9GA3 - chains A and E of the 5 polymer chains in the assembly; structure by electron microscopy, 4.30 A resolution (low resolution: residue-level contacts below are approximate; hydrogen-bond / salt-bridge calls are withheld).

Chain A:
Molecule: UvrABC system protein A
From: Mycobacterium tuberculosis
UniProt: P63381 (UVRA_MYCBO); numbering as in UniProt (aligned over 1-972)
Chain sequence (993 residues; row label = number of the first residue in the row; numbers below 1 keep their minus sign (Met-20 is residue -20)):
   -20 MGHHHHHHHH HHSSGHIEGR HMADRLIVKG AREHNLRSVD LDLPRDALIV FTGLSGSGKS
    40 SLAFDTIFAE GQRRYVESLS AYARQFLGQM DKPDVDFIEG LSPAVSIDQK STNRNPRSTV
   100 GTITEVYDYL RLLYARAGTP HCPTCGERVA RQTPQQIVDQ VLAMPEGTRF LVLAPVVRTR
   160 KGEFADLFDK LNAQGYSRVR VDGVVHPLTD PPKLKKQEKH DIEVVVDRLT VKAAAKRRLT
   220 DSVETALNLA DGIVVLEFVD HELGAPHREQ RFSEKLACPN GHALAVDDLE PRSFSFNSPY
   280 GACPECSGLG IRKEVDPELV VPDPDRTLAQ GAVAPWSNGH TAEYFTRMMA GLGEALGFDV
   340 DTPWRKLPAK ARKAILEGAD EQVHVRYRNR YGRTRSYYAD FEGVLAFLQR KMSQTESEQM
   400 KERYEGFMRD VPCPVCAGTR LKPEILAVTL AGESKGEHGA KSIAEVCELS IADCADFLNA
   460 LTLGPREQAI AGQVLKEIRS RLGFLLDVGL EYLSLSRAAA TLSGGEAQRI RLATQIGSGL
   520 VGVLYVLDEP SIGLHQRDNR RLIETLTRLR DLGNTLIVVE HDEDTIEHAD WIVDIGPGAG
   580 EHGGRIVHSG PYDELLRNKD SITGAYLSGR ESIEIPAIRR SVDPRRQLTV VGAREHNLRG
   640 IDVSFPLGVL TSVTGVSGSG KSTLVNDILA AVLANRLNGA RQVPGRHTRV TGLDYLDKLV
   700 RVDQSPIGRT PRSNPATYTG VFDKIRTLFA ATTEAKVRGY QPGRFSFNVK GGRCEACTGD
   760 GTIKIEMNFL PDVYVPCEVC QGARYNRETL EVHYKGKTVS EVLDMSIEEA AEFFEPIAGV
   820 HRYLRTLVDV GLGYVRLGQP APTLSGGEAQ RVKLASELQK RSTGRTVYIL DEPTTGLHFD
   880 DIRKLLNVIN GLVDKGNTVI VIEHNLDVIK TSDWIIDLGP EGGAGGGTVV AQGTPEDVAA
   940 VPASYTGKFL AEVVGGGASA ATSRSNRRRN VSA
Unresolved in the structure: -20 to 0, 64-69, 123-265, 364-376, 954-972
Differences from the reference sequence: initiating methionine (-20); expression tag (-19 to 0)
Swiss-Prot annotation at these positions:
  - zinc finger (C4-type): Cys257 to Cys285, Cys753 to Cys779
  - binding site (ATP): Gly32 to Ser39, Gly654 to Ser661
Ion coordination: Zn2+ site 1: Cys282, Cys285, Cys412, Cys415; Zn2+ site 2: Cys753, Cys756, Cys776, Cys779
Residues lining bound ligands: ADP (adenosine-5'-diphosphate): Tyr491, Arg496, Thr500, His635, Asn636, Val655, Ser656, Gly657, Ser658, Gly659, Lys660, Ser661, Thr662, Asp666, Gly922, Ala923
From the paper describing this entry:
  - conformationally variable residues (domain motion): Gly463 to Gly488, Thr761 to Pro775

Chain E:
Molecule: UvrABC system protein B
From: Mycobacterium tuberculosis
UniProt: P67423 (UVRB_MYCBO); residue numbers follow UniProt; this construct covers 22-719
Chain sequence (720 residues; numbered 0 to 719; the number before each row is that of its first residue; numbering starts at 0):
     0 MGHHHHHHHH HHSSGHIEGR HMVRAGGHFE VVSPHAPAGD QPAAIDELER RINAGERDVV
    60 LLGATGTGKS ATTAWLIERL QRPTLVMAPN KTLAAQLANE LREMLPHNAV EYFVSYYDYY
   120 QPEAYIAQTD TYIEKDSSIN DDVERLRHSA TSALLSRRDV VVVASVSCIY GLGTPQSYLD
   180 RSVELKVGEE VPRDGLLRLL VDVQYTRNDM SFTRGSFRVR GDTVEIIPSY EELAVRIEFF
   240 GDEIEALYYL HPLTGEVIRQ VDSLRIFPAT HYVAGPERMA HAVSAIEEEL AERLAELESQ
   300 GKLLEAQRLR MRTNYDIEMM RQVGFCSGIE NYSRHIDGRG PGTPPATLLD YFPEDFLLVI
   360 DESHVTVPQI GGMYEGDISR KRNLVEYGFR LPSACDNRPL TWEEFADRIG QTVYLSATPG
   420 PYELSQTGGE FVEQVIRPTG LVDPKVVVKP TKGQIDDLIG EIRTRADADQ RVLVTTLTKK
   480 MAEDLTDYLL EMGIRVRYLH SEVDTLRRVE LLRQLRLGDY DVLVGINLLR EGLDLPEVSL
   540 VAILDADKEG FLRSSRSLIQ TIGRAARNVS GEVHMYADKI TDSMREAIDE TERRRAKQIA
   600 YNEANGIDPQ PLRKKIADIL DQVYREADDT AVVEVGGSGR NASRGRRAQG EPGRAVSAGV
   660 FEGRDTSAMP RAELADLIKD LTAQMMAAAR DLQFELAARF RDEIADLKRE LRGMDAAGLK
Unresolved in the structure: 0-22, 612-719
Differences from the reference sequence: initiating methionine (0); expression tag (1-21)
Swiss-Prot annotation at these positions:
  - motif: Tyr115 to Ile138 (Beta-hairpin)
  - binding site (ATP): Gly62 to Ser69

How chain A and chain E interact:
Contacting residue pairs (20):
  Ala730(A) - Gln321(E)
  Ala730(A) - Val322(E)
  Lys735(A) - Gln321(E)
  Lys735(A) - Val322(E)
  Val736(A) - Arg197(E)
  Val736(A) - Arg206(E)
  Arg737(A) - Arg206(E)
  Arg737(A) - Asp208(E)
  Gly738(A) - Arg206(E)
  Gly738(A) - Asp208(E)
  Tyr739(A) - Arg206(E)
  Tyr739(A) - Asp208(E)
  Gln740(A) - Met209(E)
  Tyr793(A) - Gln321(E)
  Lys794(A) - Gln321(E)
  Pro815(A) - Tyr314(E)
  Pro815(A) - Glu317(E)
  Ile816(A) - Tyr314(E)
  Ile816(A) - Glu317(E)
  Ala817(A) - Tyr314(E)
Other interface residues (no listed pair), chain A (13 interface residues in all): Thr732
Other interface residues (no listed pair), chain E (9 interface residues in all): Val200

Overview:
The interface between chain A and chain E involves 13 residues on one side and 9 on the other. Chain A binds
ADP. UniProt lists 16 ATP-binding residues on chain A; 8 ATP-binding residues on chain E. From the paper:
conformational variability at Gly463(A) and Thr761(A).
Chain A is UvrABC system protein A and chain E is UvrABC system protein B, both from Mycobacterium
tuberculosis; the structure, MtUvrA2UvrB bound to damaged oligonucleotide, was determined by electron
microscopy, deposited together with 9GA2, 9GA4 and 9GA5.
